Entry 8EUC (electron microscopy, 3.61 A resolution); this record covers chains A and D of the 4 polymer chains in the assembly.

[Chain A]
Molecule: Cyclic nucleotide-gated cation channel alpha-3
Organism: Homo sapiens
Reference sequence: Q16281 (CNGA3_HUMAN); residue numbers follow UniProt; this construct covers 1-694
Amino-acid sequence (694 residues; numbered 1 to 694; the number before each row is that of its first residue):
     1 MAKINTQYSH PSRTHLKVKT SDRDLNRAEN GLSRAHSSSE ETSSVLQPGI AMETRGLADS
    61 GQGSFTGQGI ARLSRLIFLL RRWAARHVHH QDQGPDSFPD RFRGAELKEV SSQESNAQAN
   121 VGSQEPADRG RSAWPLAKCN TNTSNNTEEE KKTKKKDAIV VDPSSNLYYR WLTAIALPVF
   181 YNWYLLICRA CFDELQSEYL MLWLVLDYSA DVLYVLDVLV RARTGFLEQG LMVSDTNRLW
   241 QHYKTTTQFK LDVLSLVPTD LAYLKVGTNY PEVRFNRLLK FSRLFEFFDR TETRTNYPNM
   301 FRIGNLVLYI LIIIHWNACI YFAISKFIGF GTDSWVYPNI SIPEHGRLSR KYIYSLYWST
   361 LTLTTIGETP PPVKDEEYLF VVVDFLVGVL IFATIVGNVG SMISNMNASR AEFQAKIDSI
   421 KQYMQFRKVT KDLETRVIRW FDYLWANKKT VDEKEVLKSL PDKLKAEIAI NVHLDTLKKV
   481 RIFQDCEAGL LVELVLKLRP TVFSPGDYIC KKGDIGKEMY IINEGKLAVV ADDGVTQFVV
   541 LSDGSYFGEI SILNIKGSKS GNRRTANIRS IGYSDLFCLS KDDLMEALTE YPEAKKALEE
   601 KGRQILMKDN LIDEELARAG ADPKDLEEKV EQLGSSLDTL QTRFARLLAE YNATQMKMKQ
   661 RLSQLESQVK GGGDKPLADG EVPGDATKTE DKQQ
Not modelled in the structure: 1-158, 261-267, 610-694
Covalent attachments: N-acetylglucosamine (NAG) linked to Asn339
Residues lining bound ligands: cyclic guanosine monophosphate (PCG): Cys510, Val529, Val539, Phe547, Gly548, Glu549, Ile550, Ser551, Arg563, Arg564, Thr565, Ala566, Ile568, Ile605, Lys608, Asp609
Swiss-Prot annotation at these positions:
  - region: Thr365 to Glu368 (Selectivity filter)
  - binding site (3',5'-cyclic GMP): Gly548, Glu549, Ser551, Arg564, Thr565, Asp609
  - site (Central gate): Phe392, Val396
  - glycosylation: Asn339 (N-linked (GalNAc...) asparagine)
From the paper describing this entry:
  - conformationally variable residues (side-chain flip): Val396

[Chain D]
Molecule: Cyclic nucleotide-gated cation channel beta-3
Organism: Homo sapiens
Reference sequence: Q9NQW8 (CNGB3_HUMAN); numbering as in UniProt (aligned over 1-809)
Amino-acid sequence (809 residues; each row starts with the number of its first residue):
     1 MFKSLTKVNK VKPIGENNEN EQSSRRNEEG SHPSNQSQQT TAQEENKGEE KSLKTKSTPV
    61 TSEEPHTNIQ DKLSKKNSSG DLTTNPDPQN AAEPTGTVPE QKEMDPGKEG PNSPQNKPPA
   121 APVINEYADA QLHNLVKRMR QRTALYKKKL VEGDLSSPEA SPQTAKPTAV PPVKESDDKP
   181 TEHYYRLLWF KVKKMPLTEY LKRIKLPNSI DSYTDRLYLL WLLLVTLAYN WNCCFIPLRL
   241 VFPYQTADNI HYWLIADIIC DIIYLYDMLF IQPRLQFVRG GDIIVDSNEL RKHYRTSTKF
   301 QLDVASIIPF DICYLFFGFN PMFRANRMLK YTSFFEFNHH LESIMDKAYI YRVIRTTGYL
   361 LFILHINACV YYWASNYEGI GTTRWVYDGE GNEYLRCYYW AVRTLITIGG LPEPQTLFEI
   421 VFQLLNFFSG VFVFSSLIGQ MRDVIGAATA NQNYFRACMD DTIAYMNNYS IPKLVQKRVR
   481 TWYEYTWDSQ RMLDESDLLK TLPTTVQLAL AIDVNFSIIS KVDLFKGCDT QMIYDMLLRL
   541 KSVLYLPGDF VCKKGEIGKE MYIIKHGEVQ VLGGPDGTKV LVTLKAGSVF GEISLLAAGG
   601 GNRRTANVVA HGFANLLTLD KKTLQEILVH YPDSERILMK KARVLLKQKA KTAEATPPRK
   661 DLALLFPPKE ETPKLFKTLL GGTGKASLAR LLKLKREQAA QKKENSEGGE EEGKENEDKQ
   721 KENEDKQKEN EDKGKENEDK DKGREPEEKP LDRPECTASP IAVEEEPHSV RRTVLPRGTS
   781 RQSLIISMAP SAEGGEEVLT IEVKEKAKQ
Not modelled in the structure: 1-205, 573-576, 644-809
Residues lining bound ligands: cyclic guanosine monophosphate (PCG): Cys552, Val571, Val582, Val589, Phe590, Gly591, Glu592, Ile593, Arg603, Arg604, Thr605, Ala606, Val608
Swiss-Prot annotation at these positions:
  - region: Thr407 to Gly410 (Selectivity filter)
  - binding site (3',5'-cyclic GMP): Gly591, Glu592, Arg604, Thr605
  - site: Phe434 (Central gate), Ile438 (Central gate), Arg442 (Occludes the pore below the central gate)

[Chain A / chain D interface]
Residue-residue contacts (65; chain A residue first):
  Leu227(A) - Tyr485(D)  hydrophobic
  Gln229(A) - His566(D)  hydrogen bond
  Gln229(A) - Gly567(D)
  Gln229(A) - Glu568(D)
  Gln229(A) - Ala586(D)
  Gly230(A) - Tyr485(D)
  Gly230(A) - His566(D)
  Gly230(A) - Gly612(D)
  Gly230(A) - Phe613(D)  hydrogen bond (backbone-backbone)
  Thr293(A) - Arg456(D)
  Thr293(A) - Arg480(D)  hydrogen bond (backbone-side chain)
  Thr293(A) - Glu484(D)  hydrogen bond
  Arg294(A) - Arg480(D)
  Asn296(A) - Asn467(D)
  Pro298(A) - Asp460(D)
  Arg302(A) - Asn453(D)  hydrogen bond
  Thr365(A) - Ile408(D)
  Ile366(A) - Ile408(D)
  Gly367(A) - Arg403(D)  hydrogen bond (backbone-side chain)
  Pro372(A) - Tyr399(D)
  Val373(A) - Arg396(D)  hydrogen bond (backbone-side chain)
  Asp375(A) - Gly391(D)
  Asp375(A) - Asn392(D)  hydrogen bond (side chain-backbone)
  Asp375(A) - Leu395(D)
  Asp375(A) - Arg396(D)  salt bridge
  Tyr378(A) - Leu395(D)  hydrophobic
  Tyr378(A) - Arg396(D)
  Tyr378(A) - Tyr399(D)  hydrophobic
  Val381(A) - Tyr399(D)  hydrophobic
  Val382(A) - Tyr398(D)  hydrophobic
  Val382(A) - Tyr399(D)  hydrophobic
  Phe385(A) - Val402(D)  hydrophobic
  Phe385(A) - Arg403(D)
  Phe385(A) - Ile408(D)  hydrophobic
  Leu386(A) - Leu361(D)  hydrophobic
  Leu386(A) - Leu364(D)  hydrophobic
  Val389(A) - Ile406(D)  hydrophobic
  Val389(A) - Phe434(D)  hydrophobic
  Phe392(A) - Phe434(D)  hydrophobic
  Thr394(A) - Ile445(D)
  Lys449(A) - Tyr469(D)
  Glu453(A) - Tyr465(D)
  Val456(A) - Asp461(D)
  Val456(A) - Thr462(D)
  Leu457(A) - Thr462(D)
  Leu457(A) - Tyr465(D)  hydrophobic
  Ser459(A) - Trp482(D)
  Ser459(A) - Tyr483(D)  hydrogen bond
  Ser459(A) - Leu493(D)
  Leu460(A) - Trp482(D)  hydrophobic
  Pro461(A) - Trp482(D)
  Pro461(A) - Val543(D)  hydrophobic
  Leu464(A) - Val479(D)  hydrophobic
  Leu464(A) - Trp482(D)
  Glu467(A) - Arg478(D)  salt bridge
  Ile468(A) - Met466(D)  hydrophobic
  Ile468(A) - Ile471(D)  hydrophobic
  Asn471(A) - Val475(D)
  Val472(A) - Tyr469(D)  hydrophobic
  Val472(A) - Ile471(D)  hydrophobic
  Glu493(A) - Lys559(D)  salt bridge
  Thr589(A) - Gly599(D)
  Glu590(A) - Gly599(D)
  Glu590(A) - Gly600(D)
  Tyr591(A) - Ile557(D)
Interface residues without a listed pair, chain A (52 interface residues in all): Leu231, Arg290, Glu292, Thr295, Pro371, Leu379, Leu390, Ala393, Asn398, Asn405, Lys448, Val451, Lys463, Glu487
Interface residues without a listed pair, chain D (59 interface residues in all): Thr357, Leu360, Gly409, Leu437, Ile438, Met441, Cys458, Asn468, Pro472, Leu544, Leu546, Asp549, Phe550, Glu556, His611

[In short]
The interface between chain A and chain D involves 52 residues on one side and 59 on the other; the contacts
include 9 hydrogen bonds and 3 salt bridges. Among the polar pairs are Asp375(A)-Arg396(D),
Glu467(A)-Arg478(D) and Glu493(A)-Lys559(D). Bound to chain A: cyclic guanosine monophosphate. From the paper:
conformational variability at Val396(A).
Here chain A is Cyclic nucleotide-gated cation channel alpha-3 and chain D is Cyclic nucleotide-gated cation
channel beta-3, both from Homo sapiens. Entry 8EUC (Cryo-EM structure of cGMP bound human CNGA3/CNGB3 channel
in GDN, transition state 2) was determined by electron microscopy together with 8ETP, 8EU3, 8EV8, 8EV9, 8EVA,
8EVB and 8EVC from the same study.
